2EVG - chains C and A of the 3 polymer chains in the assembly; structure by X-ray diffraction, 1.55 A resolution.

== Chain C ==
Molecule: 14-nt DNA strand
Sequence (14 nucleotides; each row starts with the number of its first residue):
     1 AGTTTATGTG TCGC

== Chain A ==
Protein: NDT80 protein
From: Saccharomyces cerevisiae
Notes: fragment: ndt80 dna binding domain
UniProt: P38830 (NDT80_YEAST); residue numbers follow UniProt; this construct covers 1-340
Sequence (345 residues; each row starts with the number of its first residue; numbers below 1 keep their minus sign (Gly-4 is residue -4)):
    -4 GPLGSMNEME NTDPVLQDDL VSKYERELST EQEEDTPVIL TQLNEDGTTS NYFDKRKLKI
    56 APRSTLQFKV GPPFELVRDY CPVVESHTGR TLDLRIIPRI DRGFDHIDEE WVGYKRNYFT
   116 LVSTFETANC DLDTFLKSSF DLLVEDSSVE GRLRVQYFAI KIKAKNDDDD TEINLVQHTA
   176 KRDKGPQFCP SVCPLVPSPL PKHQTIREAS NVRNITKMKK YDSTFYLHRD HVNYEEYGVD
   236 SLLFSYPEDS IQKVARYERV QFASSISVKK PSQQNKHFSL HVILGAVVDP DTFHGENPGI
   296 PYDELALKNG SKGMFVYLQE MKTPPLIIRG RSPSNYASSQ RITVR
Unresolved in the structure: -4 to 32, 140-145, 287-293, 336-340
Differences from the reference sequence: cloning artifact (-4 to 0); engineered mutation Gly146 (Ser in P38830), Thr200 (Ile in P38830)
Swiss-Prot annotation at these positions:
  - DNA-binding region: Glu28 to Gln335 (NDT80)
  - site (Interaction with DNA): Arg58, Arg111, Arg177, Arg208, Arg254, Arg326
From the paper describing this entry:
  - specificity-determining residues: Pro57, Arg58
  - binding site for the 14-nt DNA strand: Pro57, Arg58

== How chain C and chain A interact ==
Contacting residue pairs (32; chain C residue first):
  DT5(C) - Arg58(A)  hydrogen bond to the base
  DT5(C) - Lys176(A)  sugar contact
  DA6(C) - Arg58(A)  hydrogen bond to the sugar
  DA6(C) - Ala175(A)  phosphate contact
  DA6(C) - Lys176(A)  salt bridge to the phosphate
  DA6(C) - Asn206(A)  hydrogen bond to the phosphate
  DT7(C) - Pro57(A)  base contact
  DT7(C) - Arg58(A)  sugar contact
  DT7(C) - Arg97(A)  sugar contact
  DT7(C) - Tyr113(A)  phosphate contact
  DT7(C) - Ala175(A)  phosphate contact
  DT7(C) - Arg177(A)  base contact
  DT7(C) - Asn206(A)  hydrogen bond to the phosphate
  DT7(C) - Arg254(A)  salt bridge to the phosphate
  DG8(C) - Lys50(A)  phosphate contact
  DG8(C) - Pro57(A)  sugar contact
  DG8(C) - Gln62(A)  sugar contact
  DG8(C) - Arg97(A)  salt bridge to the phosphate
  DG8(C) - Asn112(A)  phosphate contact
  DG8(C) - Tyr113(A)  hydrogen bond to the phosphate
  DG8(C) - Arg177(A)  hydrogen bond to the base
  DT9(C) - Lys50(A)  phosphate contact
  DT9(C) - Lys54(A)  sugar contact
  DT9(C) - Arg111(A)  base contact
  DT9(C) - Asn112(A)  hydrogen bond to the phosphate
  DT9(C) - Arg177(A)  base contact
  DT9(C) - Tyr331(A)  phosphate contact
  DG10(C) - Lys54(A)  salt bridge to the phosphate
  DG10(C) - Arg111(A)  hydrogen bond to the base
  DG10(C) - Tyr331(A)  phosphate contact
  DG10(C) - Ser333(A)  hydrogen bond to the phosphate
  DT11(C) - Arg326(A)  hydrogen bond to the base
Also at the interface, not in a pair above, chain C (8 interface residues in all): DC12
Also at the interface, not in a pair above, chain A (18 interface residues in all): Tyr109

== In short ==
The interface between chain C and chain A involves 8 residues on one side and 18 on the other; the contacts
include 10 hydrogen bonds and 4 salt bridges. Among the polar pairs are DT5(C)-Arg58(A), DG8(C)-Arg177(A) and
DG10(C)-Arg111(A). The paper reports a binding site for the 14-nt DNA strand at Pro57(A) and Arg58(A);
specificity determinants Pro57(A) and Arg58(A).
Here chain C is a 14-nt DNA strand and chain A is NDT80 protein (Saccharomyces cerevisiae). Entry 2EVG
(Structure of a Ndt80-DNA complex (MSE mutant mA7T)) was determined by X-ray diffraction (same publication as
2ETW, 2EUW, 2EUX, 2EUZ, 2EVF, 2EVI and 2EVJ).
